Entry 7O1P (X-ray diffraction, 2.58 A resolution); this record covers chain A.

Chain A:
Protein: [FeFe] hydrogenase maturase subunit HydE
Organism: Thermotoga maritima (strain ATCC 43589 / MSB8 / DSM 3109 / JCM 10099)
Notes: EC 1.8.-.-
UniProt: Q9X0Z6 (HYDE_THEMA); residue numbers follow UniProt; this construct covers 2-348
Chain sequence (347 residues; row label = number of the first residue in the row):
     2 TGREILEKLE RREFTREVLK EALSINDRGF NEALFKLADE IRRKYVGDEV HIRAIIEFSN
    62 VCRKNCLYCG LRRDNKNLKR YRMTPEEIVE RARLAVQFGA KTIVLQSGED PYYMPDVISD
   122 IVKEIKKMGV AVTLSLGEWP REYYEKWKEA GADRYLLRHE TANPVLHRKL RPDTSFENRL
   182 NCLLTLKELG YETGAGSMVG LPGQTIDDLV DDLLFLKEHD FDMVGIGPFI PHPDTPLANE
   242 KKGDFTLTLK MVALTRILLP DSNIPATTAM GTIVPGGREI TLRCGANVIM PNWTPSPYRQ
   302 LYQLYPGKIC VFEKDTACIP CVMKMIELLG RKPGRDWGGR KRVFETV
Not modelled in the structure: 309, 335-348
Curated features (UniProtKB/Swiss-Prot):
  - binding site ([4Fe-4S] cluster): Cys63, Cys67, Cys70
  - binding site ([2Fe-2S] cluster): Cys311, Cys319, Cys322
  - mutagenesis: Cys63 (C63A: Eliminates binding of one iron-sulfur cluster; when associated with A-67 and A-70), Cys67 (C67A: Eliminates binding of one iron-sulfur cluster; when associated with A-63 and A-70), Cys70 (C70A: Eliminates binding of one iron-sulfur cluster; when associated with A-63 and A-67)
Ion coordination: 4Fe-4S cluster Fe: Cys63, Cys67, Cys70 (together with S-adenosylhomocysteine)
Small-molecule neighbours:
  - carbonate ion (CO3): Asp245, Phe246, Val275
  - CPS (3-[(3-cholamidopropyl)dimethylammonio]-1-propanesulfonate), molecule 1: Arg29, Glu33, Phe36, Phe246, Thr247, Leu250, Val275, Ile281
  - CPS, molecule 2: Glu33, Phe36, Lys37, Asp40, Arg284, Cys285
  - CPS, molecule 3: Val97, Gln98, Phe99, Gly100, Ile320, Pro321, Met324
  - CPS, molecule 4: Pro321, Met324, Lys325, Glu328, Pro334
  - S-adenosylhomocysteine (SAH): Tyr69, Cys70, Gln107, Ser108, Gly109, Glu110, Ser136, Leu137, Gly138, Leu158, Arg159, Glu161, Arg172, Arg180, Met199, Pro229, Phe230, Ile231, Tyr303, Leu305, Tyr306
  - 4Fe-4S cluster (SF4): Cys63, Lys65, Cys67, Tyr69, Cys70, Leu72, Arg73, Gly109, Glu110, Arg172, Leu305
From the paper describing this entry:
  - conformationally variable residues (side-chain flip): Arg54

In short:
Ligands of chain A: 4Fe-4S cluster, S-adenosylhomocysteine, 4 copies of compound CPS and carbonate ion. Cys63,
Cys67 and Cys70 coordinate a 4Fe-4S cluster Fe ion. Curated annotation (UniProt) lists 3 [4Fe-4S]
cluster-binding residues, 3 [2Fe-2S] cluster-binding residues and 3 mutagenesis sites. From the paper:
conformational variability at Arg54.
Chain A is [FeFe] hydrogenase maturase subunit HydE (Thermotoga maritima (strain ATCC 43589 / MSB8 / DSM 3109
/ JCM 10099)); the structure, [FeFe]-hydrogenase maturase HydE from T. Maritima (C-ter stretch absent), was
determined by X-ray diffraction, deposited together with 7O1O, 7O1S, 7O1T, 7O25 and 7O26.
